3MRD - chains A and B of the 3 polymer chains in the assembly; structure by X-ray diffraction, 1.70 A resolution.

[Chain A]
Molecule: HLA class I histocompatibility antigen, A-2 alpha chain
From: Homo sapiens
Notes: fragment: HLA-A*0201 alpha chain, UNP resiude 25-300
Reference sequence: P01892 (1A02_HUMAN); residues 1-276 here correspond to UniProt positions 25-300 (UniProt number = residue number + 24)
Sequence (276 residues; numbered 1 to 276; the number before each row is that of its first residue):
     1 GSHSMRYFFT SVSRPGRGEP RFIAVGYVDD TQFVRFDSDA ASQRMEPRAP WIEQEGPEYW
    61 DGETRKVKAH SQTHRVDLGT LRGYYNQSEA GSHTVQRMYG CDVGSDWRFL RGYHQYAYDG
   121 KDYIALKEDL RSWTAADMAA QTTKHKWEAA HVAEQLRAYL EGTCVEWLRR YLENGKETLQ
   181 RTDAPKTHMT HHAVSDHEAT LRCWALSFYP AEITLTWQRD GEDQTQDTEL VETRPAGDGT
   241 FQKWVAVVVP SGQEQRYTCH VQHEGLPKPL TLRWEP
Disordered / not traced: 275-276
Disulfides: C101-C164, C203-C259
Construct notes: engineered mutation V245 (Ala269 in P01892)

[Chain B]
Molecule: Beta-2-microglobulin
From: Homo sapiens
Reference sequence: P61769 (B2MG_HUMAN); residues 1-99 here correspond to UniProt positions 21-119 (UniProt number = residue number + 20)
Sequence (100 residues; row label = number of the first residue in the row; numbering starts at 0):
     0 MIQRTPKIQV YSRHPAENGK SNFLNCYVSG FHPSDIEVDL LKNGERIEKV EHSDLSFSKD
    60 WSFYLLYYTE FTPTEKDEYA CRVNHVTLSQ PKIVKWDRDM
Disordered / not traced: 0
Disulfides: C25-C80
Construct notes: expression tag (0)
Curated features (UniProtKB/Swiss-Prot):
  - modified residue: Q2 (Pyrrolidone carboxylic acid)
  - glycosylation: I1 (N-linked (Glc) (glycation) isoleucine), K19 (N-linked (Glc) (glycation) lysine), K41 (N-linked (Glc) (glycation) lysine), K48 (N-linked (Glc) (glycation) lysine), K58 (N-linked (Glc) (glycation) lysine), K91 (N-linked (Glc) (glycation) lysine), K94 (N-linked (Glc) (glycation) lysine)

[Chain A / chain B interface]
Pairs across the interface (59; chain A residue first):
  F8(A) with S55(B); F56(B)
  F9(A) with F56(B)
  T10(A) with L54(B); F56(B); F62(B)
  V12(A) with S33(B)
  I23(A) with L54(B)
  V25(A) with D53(B); L54(B); S55(B)
  Y27(A) with S55(B); Y63(B), hydrogen bond
  Q32(A) with D53(B), hydrogen bond
  R35(A) with D53(B), salt bridge
  T94(A) with H31(B)
  Q96(A) with H31(B), hydrogen bond; F56(B); W60(B), hydrogen bond (side chain-backbone); F62(B)
  R97(A) with F56(B)
  Q115(A) with K58(B); W60(B)
  Y116(A) with W60(B)
  A117(A) with W60(B)
  D119(A) with I1(B); H31(B)
  G120(A) with I1(B); R3(B), hydrogen bond (backbone-side chain); H31(B); W60(B)
  K121(A) with I1(B)
  D122(A) with W60(B), hydrogen bond
  T190(A) with M99(B), hydrogen bond (side chain-backbone)
  H192(A) with D98(B), hydrogen bond (side chain-backbone); M99(B), hydrogen bond (side chain-backbone)
  R202(A) with M99(B), hydrogen bond (side chain-backbone)
  W204(A) with M99(B), hydrogen bond (side chain-backbone)
  V231(A) with Q8(B)
  E232(A) with Q8(B), hydrogen bond (backbone-side chain); Y26(B), hydrogen bond; S28(B), hydrogen bond
  R234(A) with Q8(B), hydrogen bond; Y10(B); Y26(B)
  P235(A) with Y10(B), hydrogen bond (backbone-side chain); N24(B); Y26(B); L65(B), hydrophobic
  A236(A) with R12(B); N24(B), hydrogen bond (backbone-side chain)
  G237(A) with R12(B), hydrogen bond (backbone-side chain); L65(B)
  D238(A) with R12(B); H13(B)
  Q242(A) with Y10(B); S11(B), hydrogen bond (side chain-backbone); R12(B), hydrogen bond (side chain-backbone)
  W244(A) with M99(B), hydrophobic
Other interface residues (no listed pair), chain A (35 interface residues in all): R48, M98, T233
Other interface residues (no listed pair), chain B (24 interface residues in all): D59

[Summary]
Chain A and chain B form an interface of 35 and 24 residues respectively; the contacts include 20 hydrogen
bonds and 1 salt bridge. Polar contacts include R35(A)-D53(B), Y27(A)-Y63(B) and Q32(A)-D53(B).
Here chain A is HLA class I histocompatibility antigen, A-2 alpha chain and chain B is Beta-2-microglobulin,
both from Homo sapiens. Entry 3MRD (Crystal Structure of MHC class I HLA-A2 molecule complexed with HCMV
pp65-495-503 nonapeptide V6G variant) was determined by X-ray diffraction together with 3MRC, 3MRE, 3MRG,
3MRH, 3MRL, 3MRO and 3MRR from the same study.
